4CH2 - chains A and B of the 3 polymer chains in the assembly; structure by X-ray diffraction, 1.60 A resolution.

[Chain A]
Name: Thrombin, light chain
Source organism: Homo sapiens
Notes: EC 3.4.21.5
UniProt: P00734 (THRB_HUMAN); residues 285-320 here correspond to UniProt positions 328-363 (UniProt number = residue number + 43)
Amino-acid sequence (36 residues; row label = number of the first residue in the row):
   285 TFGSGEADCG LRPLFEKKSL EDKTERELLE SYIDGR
Unresolved in the structure: 317-320
Curated features (UniProtKB/Swiss-Prot):
  - site: Arg-320 (Cleavage)

[Chain B]
Name: Thrombin, heavy chain
Source organism: Homo sapiens
Notes: EC 3.4.21.5
UniProt: P00734 (THRB_HUMAN); residues 321-579 here correspond to UniProt positions 364-622 (UniProt number = residue number + 43)
Amino-acid sequence (259 residues; each row starts with the number of its first residue):
   321 IVEGSDAEIG MSPWQVMLFR KSPQELLCGA SLISDRWVLT AAHCLLYPPW DKNFTENDLL
   381 VRIGKHSRTR YERNIEKISM LEKIYIHPRY NWRENLDRDI ALMKLKKPVA FSDYIHPVCL
   441 PDRETAASLL QAGYKGRVTG WGNLKETWTA NVGKGQPSVL QVVNLPIVER PVCKDSTRIR
   501 ITDNMFCAGY KPDEGKRGDA CEGDSGGPFV MKSPFNNRWY QMGIVSWGEG CDRDGKYGFY
   561 THVFRLKKWI QKVIDQFGE
Unresolved in the structure: 579
Cystine bridges: Cys-348/Cys-364, Cys-493/Cys-507, Cys-521/Cys-551
Covalent attachments: compound 0G6 linked to His-363, Ser-525
Bound ions: Na+: Arg-553, Lys-556
Ligand contacts: 0G6 (D-phenylalanyl-N-[(2S,3S)-6-{[amino(iminio)methyl]amino}-1-chloro-2-hydroxyhexan-3-yl]-L-prolinamide): Cys-348, Tyr-367, Trp-370, Glu-414, Asn-415, Leu-416, Ile-499, Asp-519, Ala-520, Cys-521, Glu-522, Gly-523, Asp-524, Val-545, Ser-546, Trp-547, Gly-548, Glu-549, Gly-550, Cys-551, Gly-558
Curated features (UniProtKB/Swiss-Prot):
  - region: Ala-508 to Val-530 (High affinity receptor-binding region which is also known as the TP508 peptide)
  - active site (Charge relay system): His-363, Asp-419, Ser-525
  - glycosylation: Asn-373 (N-linked (GlcNAc...) (complex) asparagine)

[Interface between chain A and chain B]
Inter-chain disulfides: Cys-293(A)/Cys-439(B)
Contacting residue pairs (69):
  Thr-285(A) with Asp-575(B)
  Phe-286(A) with Ile-353(B); Leu-440(B), hydrophobic; Ile-574(B), hydrophobic; Asp-575(B), hydrogen bond (backbone-side chain)
  Gly-287(A) with Gln-571(B), hydrogen bond (backbone-side chain)
  Ser-288(A) with Cys-439(B); Leu-440(B), hydrogen bond (backbone-backbone); Pro-441(B); Asp-442(B), hydrogen bond (side chain-backbone)
  Glu-290(A) with Ser-354(B); Phe-431(B); Pro-437(B)
  Ala-291(A) with Arg-538(B), hydrogen bond (backbone-side chain)
  Asp-292(A) with His-436(B), salt bridge; Arg-538(B)
  Cys-293(A) with Pro-437(B); Val-438(B); Cys-439(B), disulfide; Arg-538(B), hydrogen bond (backbone-side chain)
  Gly-294(A) with Trp-334(B); Pro-437(B), hydrogen bond (backbone-backbone); Cys-439(B); Arg-538(B); Trp-539(B), hydrogen bond (backbone-backbone)
  Leu-295(A) with His-436(B), hydrogen bond (backbone-side chain); Asn-537(B); Arg-538(B)
  Arg-296(A) with Gly-330(B); Met-331(B), hydrogen bond (side chain-backbone); Pro-333(B); Trp-334(B); Arg-457(B); Trp-539(B)
  Pro-297(A) with Ser-432(B); Asp-433(B); His-436(B)
  Leu-298(A) with Asp-433(B)
  Phe-299(A) with Glu-328(B); Ile-329(B); Gly-330(B); Met-331(B), hydrophobic
  Glu-300(A) with Lys-532(B), salt bridge; Asn-537(B); Trp-539(B), hydrogen bond
  Asp-306(A) with Glu-328(B); Met-331(B); Arg-457(B), salt bridge; Trp-539(B)
  Lys-307(A) with Glu-328(B), hydrogen bond (backbone-side chain)
  Thr-308(A) with Arg-457(B), hydrogen bond; Asn-484(B), hydrogen bond
  Glu-309(A) with Arg-457(B); Lys-532(B), salt bridge
  Glu-311(A) with Lys-455(B), salt bridge; Asn-484(B), hydrogen bond; Tyr-510(B), hydrogen bond; Lys-516(B), salt bridge
  Leu-312(A) with Lys-455(B); Gly-456(B); Asn-484(B); Trp-539(B), hydrophobic
  Ser-315(A) with Gly-453(B); Tyr-454(B); Lys-455(B), hydrogen bond (side chain-backbone)
  Tyr-316(A) with Tyr-454(B), hydrophobic; Lys-455(B), hydrogen bond (side chain-backbone); Met-531(B); Lys-532(B), hydrogen bond (side chain-backbone)
Interface residues without a listed pair, chain B (39 interface residues in all): Asp-355, Tyr-434, Leu-449, Pro-534, Lys-567

[Overview]
23 residues of chain A face 39 of chain B across their interface; the contacts include 1 disulfide bond, 19
hydrogen bonds and 6 salt bridges. Polar pairs include Asp-292(A)/His-436(B), Glu-300(A)/Lys-532(B) and
Asp-306(A)/Arg-457(B). Compound 0G6 is covalently linked to Ser-525(B).
Here chain A is Thrombin, light chain and chain B is Thrombin, heavy chain, both from Homo sapiens. Entry 4CH2
(Low-salt crystal structure of a thrombin-GpIbalpha peptide complex) was determined by X-ray diffraction (same
publication as 4CH8).
